PDB entry 7RE1 | electron microscopy, 2.91 A resolution | chains A and P of the 8 polymer chains in the assembly

Chain A:
Molecule: RNA-directed RNA polymerase
Source organism: Severe acute respiratory syndrome coronavirus 2
Notes: EC 2.7.7.48
Reference sequence: P0DTD1 (R1AB_SARS2); residues 1-932 here correspond to UniProt positions 4393-5324 (UniProt number = residue number + 4392)
Sequence (932 residues; each row starts with the number of its first residue):
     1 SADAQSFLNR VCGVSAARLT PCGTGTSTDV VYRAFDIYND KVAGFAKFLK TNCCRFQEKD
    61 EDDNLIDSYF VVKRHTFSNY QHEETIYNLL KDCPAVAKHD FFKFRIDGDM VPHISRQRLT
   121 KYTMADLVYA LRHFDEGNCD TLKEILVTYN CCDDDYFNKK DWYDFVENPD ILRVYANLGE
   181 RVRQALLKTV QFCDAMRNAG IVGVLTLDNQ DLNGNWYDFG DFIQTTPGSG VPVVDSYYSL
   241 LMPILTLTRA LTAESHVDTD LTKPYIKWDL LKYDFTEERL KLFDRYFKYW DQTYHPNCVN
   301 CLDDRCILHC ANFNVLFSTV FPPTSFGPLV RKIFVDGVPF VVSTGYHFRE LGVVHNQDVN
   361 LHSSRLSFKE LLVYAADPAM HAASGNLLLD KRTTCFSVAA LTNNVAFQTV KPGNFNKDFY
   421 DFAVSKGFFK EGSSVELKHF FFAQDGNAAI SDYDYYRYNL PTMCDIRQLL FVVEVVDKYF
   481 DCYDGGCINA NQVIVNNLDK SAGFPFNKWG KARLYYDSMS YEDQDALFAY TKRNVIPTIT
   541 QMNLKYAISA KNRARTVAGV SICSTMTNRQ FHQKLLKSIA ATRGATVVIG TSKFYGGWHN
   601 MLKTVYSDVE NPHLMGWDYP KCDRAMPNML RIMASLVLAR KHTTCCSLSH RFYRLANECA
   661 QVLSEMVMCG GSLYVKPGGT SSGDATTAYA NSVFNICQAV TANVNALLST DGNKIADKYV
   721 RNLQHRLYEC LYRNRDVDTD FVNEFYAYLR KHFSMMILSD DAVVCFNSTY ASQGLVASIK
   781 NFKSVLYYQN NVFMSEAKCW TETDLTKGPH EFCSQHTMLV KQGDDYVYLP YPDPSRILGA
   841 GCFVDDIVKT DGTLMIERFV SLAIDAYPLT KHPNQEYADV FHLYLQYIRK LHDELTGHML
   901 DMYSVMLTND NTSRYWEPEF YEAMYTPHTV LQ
Not modelled in the structure: 1-2, 930-932
Metal / ion sites: Mg2+: Asn-209, Asp-218 (together with ADP); Zn2+ site 1: His-295, Cys-301, Cys-306, Cys-310; Zn2+ site 2: Cys-487, His-642, Cys-645, Cys-646
Small-molecule neighbours:
  - chapso (1N7), molecule 1: Arg-197, Gly-230, Val-231, Lys-288, Tyr-289, Trp-290, Asp-291
  - chapso (1N7), molecule 2: Val-202, Gly-203, Val-204, Asp-221, Ile-223, Val-233
  - chapso (1N7), molecule 3: Tyr-903, Ser-904, Val-905
  - ADP: Phe-35, Lys-50, Asn-52, Cys-53, Lys-73, Arg-74, His-75, Asn-79, Glu-83, Arg-116, Asp-208, Asn-209, Tyr-217, Asp-218, Gly-220

Chain P:
Molecule: Product RNA
Sequence (35 nucleotides; numbered 1 to 35; the number before each row is that of its first residue):
     1 CGCGUAGCAU GCUACGUCAU UCUCCUAAGA AGCUA
Not modelled in the structure: 1

How chain A and chain P interact:
Pairs across the interface - 21 pairs, chain A then chain P:
  Asp-499(A) with G29(P), phosphate contact
  Arg-513(A) with G29(P), salt bridge to the phosphate
  Leu-758(A) with A35(P), phosphate contact
  Ser-759(A) with A35(P), hydrogen bond to the phosphate
  Asp-760(A) with A35(P), hydrogen bond to the sugar
  Asp-761(A) with A35(P), sugar contact
  Cys-813(A) with U34(P), phosphate contact; A35(P), phosphate contact
  Ser-814(A) with U34(P), phosphate contact; A35(P), hydrogen bond to the phosphate
  Arg-836(A) with C33(P), salt bridge to the phosphate; U34(P), salt bridge to the phosphate
  Ala-840(A) with C33(P), phosphate contact
  Lys-849(A) with G32(P), salt bridge to the phosphate
  Met-855(A) with A31(P), sugar contact
  Arg-858(A) with A31(P), phosphate contact; G32(P), salt bridge to the phosphate
  Ser-861(A) with G32(P), sugar contact
  Leu-862(A) with G32(P), phosphate contact
  Asp-865(A) with G32(P), hydrogen bond to the sugar; C33(P), sugar contact
Also at the interface, not in a pair above, chain A (20 interface residues in all): Lys-593, Gln-815, Asp-845, Glu-857

Summary:
20 residues of chain A and 6 residues of chain P are in contact, with 4 hydrogen bonds and 5 salt bridges.
Polar contacts include Asp-760(A)/A35(P), Asp-865(A)/G32(P) and Ser-759(A)/A35(P). Bound to chain A: ADP and 3
copies of chapso. Asn-209(A) and Asp-218(A) coordinate Mg2+.
Here chain A is RNA-directed RNA polymerase (Severe acute respiratory syndrome coronavirus 2) and chain P is
Product RNA. Entry 7RE1 (SARS-CoV-2 replication-transcription complex bound to nsp13 helicase - nsp13(2)-RTC
(composite)) was determined by electron microscopy (same publication as 7RDX, 7RDY, 7RDZ, 7RE0, 7RE2 and
7RE3).
